Entry 8EXY (electron microscopy, 3.20 A resolution); this record covers chains C and T of the 9 polymer chains in the assembly.

== Chain C ==
Molecule: DNA-directed RNA polymerase subunit beta
Source organism: Mycobacterium tuberculosis H37Rv
Notes: EC 2.7.7.6
UniProtKB: P9WGY9 (RPOB_MYCTU); numbering as in UniProt (aligned over 1-1178)
Amino-acid sequence (1178 residues; row label = number of the first residue in the row):
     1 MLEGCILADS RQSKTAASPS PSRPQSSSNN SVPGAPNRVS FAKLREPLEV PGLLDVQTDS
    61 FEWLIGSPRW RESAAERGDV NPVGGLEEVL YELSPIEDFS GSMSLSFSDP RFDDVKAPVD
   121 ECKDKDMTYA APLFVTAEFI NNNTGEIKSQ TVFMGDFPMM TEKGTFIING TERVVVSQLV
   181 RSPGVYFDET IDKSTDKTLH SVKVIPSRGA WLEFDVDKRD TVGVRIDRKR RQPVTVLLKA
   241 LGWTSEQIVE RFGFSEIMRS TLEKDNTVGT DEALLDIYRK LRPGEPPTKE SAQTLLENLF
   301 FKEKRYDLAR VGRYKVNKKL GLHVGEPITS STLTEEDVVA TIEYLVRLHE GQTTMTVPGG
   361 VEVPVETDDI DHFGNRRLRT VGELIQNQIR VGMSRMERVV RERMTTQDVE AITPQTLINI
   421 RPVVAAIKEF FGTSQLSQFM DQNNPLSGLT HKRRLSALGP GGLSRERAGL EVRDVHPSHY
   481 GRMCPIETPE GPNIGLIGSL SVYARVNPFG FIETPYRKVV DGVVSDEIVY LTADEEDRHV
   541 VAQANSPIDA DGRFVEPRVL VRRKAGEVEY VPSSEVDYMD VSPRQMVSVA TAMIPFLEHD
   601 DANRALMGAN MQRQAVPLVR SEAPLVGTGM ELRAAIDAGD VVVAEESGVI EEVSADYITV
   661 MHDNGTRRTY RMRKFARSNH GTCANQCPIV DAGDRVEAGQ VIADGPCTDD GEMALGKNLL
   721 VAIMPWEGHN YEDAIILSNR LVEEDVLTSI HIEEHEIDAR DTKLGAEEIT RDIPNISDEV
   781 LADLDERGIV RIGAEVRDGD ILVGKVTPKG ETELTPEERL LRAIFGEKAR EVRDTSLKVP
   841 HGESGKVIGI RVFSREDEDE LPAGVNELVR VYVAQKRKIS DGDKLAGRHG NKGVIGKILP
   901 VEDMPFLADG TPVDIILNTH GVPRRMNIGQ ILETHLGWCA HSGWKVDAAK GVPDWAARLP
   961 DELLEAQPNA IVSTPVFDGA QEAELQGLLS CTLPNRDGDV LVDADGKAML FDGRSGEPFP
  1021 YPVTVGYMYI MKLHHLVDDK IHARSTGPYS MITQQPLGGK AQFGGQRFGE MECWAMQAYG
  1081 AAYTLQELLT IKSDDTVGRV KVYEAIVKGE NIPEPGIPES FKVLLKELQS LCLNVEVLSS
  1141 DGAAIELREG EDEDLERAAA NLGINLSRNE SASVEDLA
Unresolved in the structure: 1-29, 811-828, 1152-1178
Curated features (UniProtKB/Swiss-Prot):
  - natural variant: Val-423 (V423A: In strain: vr1), Leu-436 (L436P: In strain: vr2), Ser-437 (S437T: In strain: vr3), Gln-438 to Asp-441 (sequence variant, change not given here; In strain: RJ49), Gln-438 (Q438L: In strain: vr4), Phe-439 (F439V: In strain: RJ37), Met-440 to Asn-443 (deletion: In strain: RJ55), Asp-441 (D441V: In strain: vr3), Leu-449 to Lys-452 (sequence variant, change not given here; In strain: RJ48), His-451 (H451D: In strain: vr5; H451L: In strain: SP28; H451N: In strain: vr6; H451P: In strain: vr8; H451Q: In strain: vr1; H451R: In strain: vr7), Ser-456 (S456L: In strain: vr11 and RJ37; S456Q: In strain: vr9; S456W: In strain: vr10), Leu-458 (L458P: In strain: vr12 and SP22)
  - mutagenesis: Glu-138 (E138R: Weakens interaction with TRCF and CarD), Ile-147 (I147A: Weakens interaction with TRCF and CarD), Lys-148 (K148A: Does not affect association with TRCF, but weakens interaction with CarD), Ser-149 (S149A: Does not affect association with TRCF, but weakens interaction with CarD)

== Chain T ==
Molecule: 40-nt DNA strand
Sequence (40 nucleotides; numbered 1 to 40; the number before each row is that of its first residue):
     1 CGGCAGTCGC CGTCTACCTC TCCAAGAGCA GCATGCGCCC
Unresolved in the structure: 39-40

== How chain C and chain T interact ==
Pairs across the interface - 13 pairs, chain C then chain T:
  Arg-173(C) with DT21(T), phosphate contact; DC22(T), salt bridge to the phosphate
  Arg-230(C) with DG6(T), phosphate contact; DT7(T), salt bridge to the phosphate
  Arg-421(C) with DG26(T), sugar contact; DA27(T), salt bridge to the phosphate
  Thr-433(C) with DC22(T), phosphate contact
  Glu-466(C) with DT13(T), base contact
  Gly-1059(C) with DC18(T), phosphate contact
  Lys-1060(C) with DC18(T), hydrogen bond to the phosphate
  Arg-1067(C) with DA16(T), salt bridge to the phosphate; DC17(T), hydrogen bond to the phosphate
  Met-1071(C) with DT15(T), sugar contact
Other interface residues (no listed pair), chain C (15 interface residues in all): Asn-169, Thr-171, Lys-428, Phe-439, Gln-1066, Gly-1069
Other interface residues (no listed pair), chain T (14 interface residues in all): DC8, DC20, DC23

== Summary ==
15 residues of chain C face 14 of chain T across their interface; the contacts include 2 hydrogen bonds and 4
salt bridges. Among the polar pairs are Lys-1060(C)/DC18(T), Arg-1067(C)/DC17(T) and Arg-173(C)/DC22(T).
UniProt lists 4 mutagenesis sites on chain C.
Chain C is DNA-directed RNA polymerase subunit beta (Mycobacterium tuberculosis H37Rv) and chain T is a 40-nt
DNA strand; the structure, M. tuberculosis RNAP paused complex with B. subtilis NusG and GMPCPP, was
determined by electron microscopy together with 8EHQ, 8EJ3, 8EOE, 8EOF, 8EOS and 8EOT from the same study.
